7B0P - chain A; structure by X-ray diffraction, 1.94 A resolution.

== Chain A ==
Molecule: Hypothetical Membrane Spanning Protein
Organism: Bacillus cereus (strain ATCC 14579 / DSM 31 / JCM 2152 / NBRC 15305 / NCIMB 9373 / NRRL B-3711)
UniProt: Q813T3 (Q813T3_BACCR); residue numbers follow UniProt; this construct covers 1-218
Chain sequence (237 residues; each row starts with the number of its first residue; numbers below 1 keep their minus sign (Met-18 is residue -18)):
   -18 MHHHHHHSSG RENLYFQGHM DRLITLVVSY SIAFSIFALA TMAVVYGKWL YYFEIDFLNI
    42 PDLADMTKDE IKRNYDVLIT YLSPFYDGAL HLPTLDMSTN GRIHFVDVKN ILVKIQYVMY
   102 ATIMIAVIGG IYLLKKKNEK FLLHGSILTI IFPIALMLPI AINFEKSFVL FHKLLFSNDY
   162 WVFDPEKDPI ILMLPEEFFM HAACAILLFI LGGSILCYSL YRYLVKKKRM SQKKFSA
Disordered / not traced: -18 to -10, 215-218
Sequence notes: initiating methionine (-18); expression tag (-17 to 0)
What the authors report for this chain:
  - catalytic residues: His85, His153 (from molecular simulation)
  - binding site for 1-Oleoyl-R-glycerol: His85, His153
  - mutagenesis - L59N, H85A, H85E, H85N, H85Q, H85R, K90A, H153A, H153N, H153Q, H153R, F157A: abolished catalytic activity
  - mutagenesis - H85D: abolished expression
  - mutagenesis - F86T, H153D, H153E: decreased catalytic activity

== In short ==
The paper reports catalytic residues His85 and His153; L59N, H85A and H85E, among others, abolish catalytic
activity; 16 substitutions were tested in all.
Chain A is Hypothetical Membrane Spanning Protein (Bacillus cereus (strain ATCC 14579 / DSM 31 / JCM 2152 /
NBRC 15305 / NCIMB 9373 / NRRL B-3711)); the structure, In meso structure of the membrane integral lipoprotein
intramolecular transacylase Lit from Bacillus cereus in space ..., was determined by X-ray diffraction
together with 7B0O, 7B0Q and 7B0R from the same study.
